7XFM - chains A and J of the 11 polymer chains in the assembly; structure by electron microscopy, 3.10 A resolution.

== Chain A ==
Protein: Histone H3.2
Source organism: Xenopus laevis
UniProtKB: P84233 (H32_XENLA); residues 0-135 here correspond to UniProt positions 1-136 (UniProt number = residue number + 1)
Chain sequence (136 residues; each row starts with the number of its first residue; numbering starts at 0):
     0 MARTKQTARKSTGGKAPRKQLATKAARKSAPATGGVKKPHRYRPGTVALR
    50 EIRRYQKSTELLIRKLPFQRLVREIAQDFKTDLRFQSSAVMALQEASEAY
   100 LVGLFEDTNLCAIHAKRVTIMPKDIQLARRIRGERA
Unresolved in the structure: 0-37, 135
UniProt features mapped onto this chain:
  - modified residue: Arg2 (Asymmetric dimethylarginine), Thr3 (Phosphothreonine), Lys4 (Allysine), Gln5 (5-glutamyl dopamine), Thr6 (Phosphothreonine), Arg8 (Citrulline), Lys9 (N6,N6,N6-trimethyllysine), Ser10 (ADP-ribosylserine), Thr11 (Phosphothreonine), Lys14 (N6-(2-hydroxyisobutyryl)lysine), Arg17 (Asymmetric dimethylarginine), Lys18 (N6-(2-hydroxyisobutyryl)lysine), Lys23 (N6-(2-hydroxyisobutyryl)lysine), Arg26 (Citrulline), Lys27 (N6,N6,N6-trimethyllysine), Ser28 (ADP-ribosylserine), Lys36 (N6,N6,N6-trimethyllysine), Lys37 (N6-methyllysine), Tyr41 (Phosphotyrosine), Lys56 (N6,N6,N6-trimethyllysine) and 8 more in UniProt
  - lipidation: Cys110 (S-palmitoyl cysteine)

== Chain J ==
Molecule: 152-nt DNA strand
Source organism: Xenopus laevis
Sequence (152 nucleotides; row label = number of the first residue in the row; numbers below 1 keep their minus sign (DC-74 is residue -74)):
   -74 CCTGGAGAATCCCGGTGCCGAGGCCGCTCAATTGGTCGTAGACAGCTCTA
   -24 GCACCGCTTAAACGCACGTACGCGCTGTCCCCCGCGTTTTAACCGCCAAG
    26 GGGATTACTCCCTAGTCTCCAGGCACGCGTCAGATATATACATCCTGTGC
    76 AT
Unresolved in the structure: -74 to -73, 61-77

== Interface between chain A and chain J ==
Pairs across the interface (21; chain A residue first):
  Arg40(A) with DG9(J), hydrogen bond to the sugar; DC10(J), sugar contact
  Tyr41(A) with DG9(J), sugar contact; DC10(J), phosphate contact
  Gly44(A) with DC8(J), phosphate contact; DG9(J), hydrogen bond to the phosphate
  Thr45(A) with DG9(J), phosphate contact
  Val46(A) with DG9(J), hydrogen bond to the phosphate; DC10(J), phosphate contact
  Ala47(A) with DG9(J), hydrogen bond to the phosphate
  Arg49(A) with DA-66(J), sugar contact; DT-65(J), salt bridge to the phosphate
  Arg63(A) with DA17(J), phosphate contact; DC18(J), salt bridge to the phosphate
  Lys64(A) with DC18(J), phosphate contact
  Leu65(A) with DA17(J), phosphate contact; DC18(J), hydrogen bond to the phosphate
  Pro66(A) with DA17(J), sugar contact
  Arg69(A) with DA17(J), salt bridge to the phosphate
  Arg83(A) with DG27(J), sugar contact
  Lys115(A) with DG-1(J), salt bridge to the phosphate
Interface residues without a listed pair, chain A (19 interface residues in all): His39, Arg42, Pro43, Arg53, Asp81
Interface residues without a listed pair, chain J (11 interface residues in all): DA-67, DC-2

== In short ==
19 residues of chain A face 11 of chain J across their interface; the contacts include 5 hydrogen bonds and 4
salt bridges. Among the polar pairs are Arg40(A)-DG9(J), Gly44(A)-DG9(J) and Val46(A)-DG9(J).
Chain A is Histone H3.2 and chain J is a 152-nt DNA strand, both from Xenopus laevis; the structure, Structure
of nucleosome-AAG complex (A-53I, post-catalytic state), was determined by electron microscopy (same
publication as 7XFC, 7XFH, 7XFI, 7XFJ, 7XFL and 7XFN).
